Entry 8YM6 (X-ray diffraction, 3.30 A resolution); this record covers chains I and O of the 13 polymer chains in the assembly.

Chain I (and O):
Name: CASP8 and FADD-like apoptosis regulator subunit p43
From: Homo sapiens
Notes: chain O of this document is another copy of the same molecule, construct and numbering; everything in this record applies to it too
UniProtKB: O15519 (CFLAR_HUMAN); residues 1-181 here = UniProt positions 1-181
Chain sequence (184 residues; each row starts with the number of its first residue; numbers below 1 keep their minus sign (Gly-2 is residue -2)):
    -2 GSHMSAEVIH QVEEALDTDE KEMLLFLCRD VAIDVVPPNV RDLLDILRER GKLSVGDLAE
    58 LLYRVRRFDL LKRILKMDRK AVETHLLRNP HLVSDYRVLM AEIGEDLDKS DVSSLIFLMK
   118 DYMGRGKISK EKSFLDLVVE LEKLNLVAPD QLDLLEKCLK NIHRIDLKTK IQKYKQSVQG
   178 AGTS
Unresolved in the structure: -2 to 0, 29-31, 176-181 (chain O: -2 to 0, 176-181)
Construct notes: expression tag (-2 to 0)
From the paper describing this entry:
  - self-association interface (contacts with another copy of this molecule); pairs are residue here / residue on that copy: Phe114-His7
  - mutagenesis - H7G: decreased binding to another copy of this molecule

Chain I / chain O interface:
Contacting residue pairs (15):
  Val32(I) with Glu102(O)
  Val33(I) with Glu102(O); Asp103(O)
  Arg47(I) with Arg63(O); Arg76(O), hydrogen bond (backbone-side chain)
  Lys49(I) with Arg76(O)
  Lys140(I) with His160(O); Arg161(O); Ile162(O), hydrogen bond (backbone-backbone); Asp163(O), hydrogen bond (backbone-backbone)
  Leu141(I) with His160(O); Ile162(O)
  Asn142(I) with Ile162(O); Asp163(O); Thr166(O), hydrogen bond
Other interface residues (no listed pair), chain I (9 interface residues in all): Gly123, Glu139
Other interface residues (no listed pair), chain O (10 interface residues in all): Asp105

Summary:
Chain I and chain O form an interface of 9 and 10 residues respectively, with 4 hydrogen bonds. Polar contacts
include Arg47(I)-Arg76(O), Asn142(I)-Thr166(O) and Lys140(I)-Ile162(O). From the paper: H7G of chain I reduces
binding to another copy of this molecule; a self-association interface involving Phe114(I).
Both chains are CASP8 and FADD-like apoptosis regulator subunit p43 (Homo sapiens). Entry 8YM6 (Structure of
Caspase-8/cFLIP death effector domain assembly) was determined by X-ray diffraction together with 8YM4, 8YM5,
8YNI, 8YNK, 8YNL, 8YNM and 8YNN from the same study.
